9H9K - chains J and N of the 11 polymer chains in the assembly; structure by electron microscopy, 3.80 A resolution.

[Chain J]
Protein: Small ribosomal subunit protein uS10
Organism: Escherichia coli
UniProtKB: P0A7R5 (RS10_ECOLI); residues 1-103 here = UniProt positions 1-103
Amino-acid sequence (103 residues; numbered 1 to 103; the number before each row is that of its first residue):
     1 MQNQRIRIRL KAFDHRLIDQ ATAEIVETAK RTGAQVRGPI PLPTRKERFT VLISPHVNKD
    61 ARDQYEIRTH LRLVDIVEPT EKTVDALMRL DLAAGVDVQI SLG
Not modelled in the structure: 1-2, 103

[Chain N]
Protein: Small ribosomal subunit protein uS14
Organism: Escherichia coli
UniProtKB: P0AG59 (RS14_ECOLI); residue numbers follow UniProt; this construct covers 1-101
Amino-acid sequence (101 residues; each row starts with the number of its first residue):
     1 MAKQSMKARE VKRVALADKY FAKRAELKAI ISDVNASDED RWNAVLKLQT LPRDSSPSRQ
    61 RNRCRQTGRP HGFLRKFGLS RIKVREAAMR GEIPGLKKAS W
Not modelled in the structure: 1

[Chain J / chain N interface]
Contacting residue pairs (24):
  Phe-13(J) with Pro-94(N)
  Glu-47(J) with Lys-76(N), salt bridge
  Arg-48(J) with Trp-101(N)
  Val-51(J) with Arg-81(N); Val-84(N), hydrophobic
  Leu-52(J) with Arg-81(N)
  Ile-53(J) with Arg-85(N)
  Ser-54(J) with Arg-81(N)
  Asp-63(J) with Arg-85(N), salt bridge
  Gln-64(J) with Lys-98(N); Ala-99(N); Trp-101(N)
  Tyr-65(J) with Arg-85(N); Met-89(N), hydrophobic; Leu-96(N), hydrophobic; Lys-97(N); Lys-98(N); Ala-99(N)
  Glu-66(J) with Gly-95(N); Lys-97(N), hydrogen bond (backbone-backbone); Ala-99(N); Ser-100(N); Trp-101(N)
  Ile-67(J) with Leu-96(N), hydrophobic
Other interface residues (no listed pair), chain J (13 interface residues in all): Phe-49
Other interface residues (no listed pair), chain N (15 interface residues in all): Leu-74, Ala-88

[In short]
13 residues of chain J face 15 of chain N across their interface, with 1 hydrogen bond and 2 salt bridges.
Among the polar pairs are Glu-47(J)/Lys-76(N), Asp-63(J)/Arg-85(N) and Glu-66(J)/Lys-97(N).
Here chain J is Small ribosomal subunit protein uS10 and chain N is Small ribosomal subunit protein uS14, both
from Escherichia coli. Entry 9H9K (Complex 3 (HEAD) 30S-tRNA-GE81112) was determined by electron microscopy
(same publication as 9H8G, 9H9H, 9H9I, 9H9J, 9H9L, 9H9M and 9H9N).
